4I8W - chains A and B; structure by X-ray diffraction, 1.96 A resolution.

== Chain A (and B) ==
Molecule: Protease
Source organism: Human immunodeficiency virus type 1
Notes: EC 3.4.23.16; chain B of this document is another copy of the same molecule, construct and numbering; everything in this record applies to it too
Reference sequence: P0C6F2 (POL_HV1LW); residues 1-99 here correspond to UniProt positions 489-587 (UniProt number = residue number + 488)
Chain sequence (99 residues; each row starts with the number of its first residue):
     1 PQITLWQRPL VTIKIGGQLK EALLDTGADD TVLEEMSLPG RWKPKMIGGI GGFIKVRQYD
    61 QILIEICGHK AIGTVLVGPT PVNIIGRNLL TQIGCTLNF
Residues lining bound ligands: G07 (4-{[(2R,3S)-3-({[(3R,3aS,6aR)-hexahydrofuro[2,3-b]furan-3-yloxy]carbonyl}amino)-2-hydroxy-4-phenylbutyl](2-methylpropyl)sulfamoyl}benzoic acid): Arg-8, Leu-23, Asp-25, Gly-27, Ala-28, Asp-29, Asp-30, Ile-47, Gly-48, Gly-49, Ile-50, Pro-81, Val-82, Ile-84
UniProt features mapped onto this chain:
  - region (Dimerization of protease): Pro-1 to Leu-5, Gly-49 to Lys-55, Asn-88 to Phe-99
  - active site: Asp-25 (For protease activity)
  - site: Phe-99 (Cleavage)

== Chain A / chain B interface ==
Contacting residue pairs - 97 pairs, chain A then chain B:
  Pro-1(A) / Leu-97(B)
  Pro-1(A) / Asn-98(B)
  Pro-1(A) / Phe-99(B)  hydrogen bond (backbone-backbone)
  Gln-2(A) / Thr-96(B)
  Gln-2(A) / Leu-97(B)
  Gln-2(A) / Asn-98(B)  hydrogen bond
  Ile-3(A) / Thr-96(B)
  Ile-3(A) / Leu-97(B)  hydrogen bond (backbone-backbone)
  Thr-4(A) / Thr-96(B)
  Leu-5(A) / Thr-26(B)
  Leu-5(A) / Arg-87(B)  hydrogen bond (backbone-side chain)
  Leu-5(A) / Leu-90(B)  hydrophobic
  Leu-5(A) / Thr-91(B)
  Leu-5(A) / Cys-95(B)
  Trp-6(A) / Arg-87(B)  hydrogen bond (backbone-side chain)
  Trp-6(A) / Thr-91(B)
  Gln-7(A) / Arg-87(B)  hydrogen bond (backbone-side chain)
  Arg-8(A) / Asp-29(B)  salt bridge
  Arg-8(A) / Arg-87(B)
  Pro-9(A) / Thr-26(B)
  Pro-9(A) / Leu-97(B)  hydrophobic
  Leu-23(A) / Gly-27(B)
  Leu-24(A) / Thr-26(B)  hydrogen bond (backbone-side chain)
  Leu-24(A) / Leu-97(B)  hydrophobic
  Asp-25(A) / Asp-25(B)
  Asp-25(A) / Thr-26(B)
  Asp-25(A) / Gly-27(B)  hydrogen bond (side chain-backbone)
  Thr-26(A) / Leu-5(B)
  Thr-26(A) / Pro-9(B)
  Thr-26(A) / Leu-24(B)  hydrogen bond (side chain-backbone)
  Thr-26(A) / Asp-25(B)
  Thr-26(A) / Thr-26(B)  hydrogen bond (side chain-backbone)
  Thr-26(A) / Leu-97(B)
  Gly-27(A) / Leu-23(B)
  Gly-27(A) / Asp-25(B)  hydrogen bond (backbone-side chain)
  Asp-29(A) / Arg-8(B)  salt bridge
  Gly-49(A) / Ile-50(B)
  Gly-49(A) / Pro-81(B)
  Ile-50(A) / Gly-49(B)
  Ile-50(A) / Ile-54(B)
  Ile-50(A) / Thr-80(B)
  Ile-50(A) / Pro-81(B)
  Gly-51(A) / Gly-51(B)
  Gly-51(A) / Gly-52(B)
  Gly-51(A) / Phe-53(B)
  Gly-52(A) / Ile-50(B)
  Gly-52(A) / Gly-51(B)
  Ile-54(A) / Ile-50(B)
  Ile-54(A) / Gly-51(B)
  Cys-67(A) / Phe-99(B)  hydrophobic
  His-69(A) / Phe-99(B)
  Thr-80(A) / Ile-50(B)
  Pro-81(A) / Gly-49(B)
  Pro-81(A) / Ile-50(B)
  Ile-84(A) / Ile-50(B)  hydrophobic
  Arg-87(A) / Leu-5(B)  hydrogen bond (side chain-backbone)
  Arg-87(A) / Gln-7(B)  hydrogen bond (side chain-backbone)
  Arg-87(A) / Arg-8(B)
  Arg-87(A) / Pro-9(B)
  Leu-90(A) / Leu-5(B)  hydrophobic
  Thr-91(A) / Leu-5(B)
  Thr-91(A) / Trp-6(B)
  Ile-93(A) / Phe-99(B)
  Gly-94(A) / Asn-98(B)
  Gly-94(A) / Phe-99(B)
  Cys-95(A) / Leu-5(B)
  Cys-95(A) / Leu-97(B)  hydrophobic
  Cys-95(A) / Asn-98(B)
  Cys-95(A) / Phe-99(B)  hydrophobic
  Thr-96(A) / Gln-2(B)
  Thr-96(A) / Ile-3(B)
  Thr-96(A) / Thr-4(B)
  Thr-96(A) / Thr-96(B)
  Thr-96(A) / Leu-97(B)
  Thr-96(A) / Asn-98(B)  hydrogen bond (backbone-backbone)
  Leu-97(A) / Pro-1(B)
  Leu-97(A) / Gln-2(B)
  Leu-97(A) / Ile-3(B)  hydrogen bond (backbone-backbone)
  Leu-97(A) / Pro-9(B)  hydrophobic
  Leu-97(A) / Leu-24(B)  hydrophobic
  Leu-97(A) / Thr-26(B)
  Leu-97(A) / Cys-95(B)  hydrophobic
  Leu-97(A) / Thr-96(B)
  Leu-97(A) / Leu-97(B)  hydrophobic
  Asn-98(A) / Pro-1(B)
  Asn-98(A) / Gln-2(B)  hydrogen bond
  Asn-98(A) / Gly-94(B)
  Asn-98(A) / Cys-95(B)
  Asn-98(A) / Thr-96(B)  hydrogen bond (backbone-backbone)
  Asn-98(A) / Asn-98(B)  hydrogen bond
  Phe-99(A) / Pro-1(B)  hydrogen bond (backbone-backbone)
  Phe-99(A) / Ile-3(B)  hydrophobic
  Phe-99(A) / Cys-67(B)  hydrophobic
  Phe-99(A) / His-69(B)
  Phe-99(A) / Ile-93(B)
  Phe-99(A) / Gly-94(B)
  Phe-99(A) / Cys-95(B)  hydrophobic
Other interface residues (no listed pair), chain A (38 interface residues in all): Gly-48, Phe-53, Pro-79
Other interface residues (no listed pair), chain B (41 interface residues in all): Val-32, Ile-47, Gly-48, Ile-66, Pro-79, Ile-84

== Overview ==
The interface between chain A and chain B involves 38 residues on one side and 41 on the other, with 19
hydrogen bonds and 2 salt bridges. Among the polar pairs are Arg-8(A)/Asp-29(B), Gln-2(A)/Asn-98(B) and
Leu-5(A)/Arg-87(B). Chain A binds compound G07.
Chain A and chain B are both Protease (Human immunodeficiency virus type 1); the structure, Crystal structure
of wild type HIV-1 protease in complex with non-peptidic inhibitor, GRL007, was determined by X-ray
diffraction, deposited together with 4HLA and 4I8Z.
